PDB entry 8HLA | electron microscopy, 2.81 A resolution | chains C and E of the 12 polymer chains in the assembly

# Chain C
Protein: Peroxiredoxin
Organism: Thermococcus kodakarensis KOD1
Notes: EC 1.11.1.24
Reference sequence: Q5JF30 (TDXH_THEKO); residue numbers follow UniProt; this construct covers 1-216
Chain sequence (216 residues; row label = number of the first residue in the row):
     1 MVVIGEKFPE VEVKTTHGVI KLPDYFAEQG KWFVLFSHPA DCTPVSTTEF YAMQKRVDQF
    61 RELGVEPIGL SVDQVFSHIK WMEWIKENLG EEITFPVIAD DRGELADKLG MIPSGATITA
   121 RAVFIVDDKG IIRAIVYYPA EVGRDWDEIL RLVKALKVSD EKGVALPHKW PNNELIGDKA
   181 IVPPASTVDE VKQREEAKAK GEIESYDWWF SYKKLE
Unresolved in the structure: 216
Construct notes: engineered mutation Cys42 (Phe in Q5JF30), Ser46 (Cys in Q5JF30), Ser205 (Cys in Q5JF30), Ser211 (Cys in Q5JF30)
Swiss-Prot annotation at these positions:
  - binding site (substrate): Arg121
Covalent attachments: 1-naphthalen-2-ylethanone (FL3) linked to Cys42
Ligand contacts:
  - 1-naphthalen-2-ylethanone (FL3), molecule 1: Thr43, Ser77, Lys80, Trp81, Trp84
  - 1-naphthalen-2-ylethanone (FL3), molecule 2: Ser159, Gly163, Val164, Ala165, Ile181, Val182, Pro183, Pro184

# Chain E
Protein: Peroxiredoxin
Organism: Thermococcus kodakarensis KOD1
Notes: EC 1.11.1.24
Reference sequence: Q5JF30 (TDXH_THEKO); residues 1-216 here = UniProt positions 1-216
Chain sequence (216 residues; each row starts with the number of its first residue):
     1 MVVIGEKFPE VEVKTTHGVI KLPDYFAEQG KWFVLFSHPA DFTPVSTTEF YAMQKRVDQF
    61 RELGVEPIGL SVDQVCSHIK WMEWIKENLG EEITFPVIAD DRGELADKLG MIPSGATITA
   121 RAVFIVDDKG IIRAIVYYPA EVGRDWDEIL RLVKALKVSD EKGVALPHKW PNNELIGDKA
   181 IVPPASTVDE VKQREEAKAK GEIESYDWWF SYKKLE
Unresolved in the structure: 216
Construct notes: engineered mutation Ser46 (Cys in Q5JF30), Cys76 (Phe in Q5JF30), Ser205 (Cys in Q5JF30), Ser211 (Cys in Q5JF30)
Swiss-Prot annotation at these positions:
  - binding site (substrate): Arg121
Covalent attachments: 1-naphthalen-2-ylethanone (FL3) linked to Cys76
Ligand contacts: 1-naphthalen-2-ylethanone (FL3): Phe42, Gln74, Ser77, Lys80

# Chain C / chain E interface
Contacting residue pairs (16):
  Thr15(C) - Ser186(E)
  Thr16(C) - Thr187(E)
  Thr16(C) - Val188(E)  hydrogen bond (backbone-backbone)
  His17(C) - Thr187(E)
  His17(C) - Val188(E)
  Gly18(C) - Thr187(E)
  Val75(C) - Ser186(E)
  Phe76(C) - Pro184(E)  hydrophobic
  Phe76(C) - Ser186(E)
  Phe76(C) - Trp208(E)
  Ile79(C) - Ala185(E)
  Ile79(C) - Trp208(E)  hydrophobic
  Lys80(C) - Asp207(E)  salt bridge
  Lys80(C) - Trp208(E)
  Lys80(C) - Trp209(E)
  Glu83(C) - Trp208(E)
Other interface residues (no listed pair), chain E (9 interface residues in all): Val191

# Summary
The chain C/chain E interface involves 9 residues from each chain, with 1 hydrogen bond and 1 salt bridge.
Polar contacts include Lys80(C)-Asp207(E) and Thr16(C)-Val188(E). Chain C binds 1-naphthalen-2-ylethanone.
Covalently linked 1-naphthalen-2-ylethanone: at Cys42(C). Covalently linked 1-naphthalen-2-ylethanone: at
Cys76(E).
Chain C is Peroxiredoxin and chain E is Peroxiredoxin, both from Thermococcus kodakarensis KOD1; the
structure, Heteromeric ring comprised of peroxiredoxin from Thermococcus kodakaraensis (TkPrx)
F42C/C46S/C205S/C211S mutant modified with 2-(bromoacetyl)naphthalene (Naph@TkPrx*F42C) and ..., was
determined by electron microscopy together with 8HH0 from the same study.
